PDB entry 5UP8 | X-ray diffraction, 2.63 A resolution | chain A

== Chain A ==
Molecule: Ferritin heavy chain
Source organism: Homo sapiens
Notes: EC 1.16.3.1
Reference sequence: P02794 (FRIH_HUMAN); residues 1-182 here correspond to UniProt positions 2-183 (UniProt number = residue number + 1)
Sequence (182 residues; each row starts with the number of its first residue):
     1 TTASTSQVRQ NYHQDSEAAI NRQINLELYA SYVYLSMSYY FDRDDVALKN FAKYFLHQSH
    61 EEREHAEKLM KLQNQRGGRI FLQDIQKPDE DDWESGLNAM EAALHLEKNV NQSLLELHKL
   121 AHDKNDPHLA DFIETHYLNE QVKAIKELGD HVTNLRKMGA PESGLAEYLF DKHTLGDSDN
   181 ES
Unresolved in the structure: 1-3, 180-182
Sequence notes: engineered mutation Q86 (Lys87 in P02794), E90 (Cys91 in P02794), A102 (Cys103 in P02794), H122 (Thr123 in P02794), A130 (Cys131 in P02794)
Swiss-Prot annotation at these positions:
  - binding site (Fe cation): E27, E62, H65, E107, Q141
  - site: R22 (Essential for association with cargo receptor NCOA4)
  - modified residue: T1 (N-acetylthreonine), S178 (Phosphoserine), S182 (Phosphoserine)
Bound ions: Zn2+ site 1: E27, E62, H65; Zn2+ site 2: E62, E107; Zn2+ site 3: H122 (together with N,N'-dihydroxybenzene-1,4-dicarboxamide); Na+: D131, E134

== Overview ==
E27, E62 and H65 coordinate Zn2+ site 1. The Zn2+ site 2 is built by E62 and E107. UniProt lists 5 Fe
cation-binding residues.
Chain A is Ferritin heavy chain (Homo sapiens); the structure, Crystal Structure of the Zn-bound Human
Heavy-Chain variant 122H-delta C-star with para-benzenedihydroxamate, was determined by X-ray diffraction
together with 5UP9, 5UP7 and 5VTD from the same study.
